Entry 9E90 (electron microscopy, 3.45 A resolution); this record covers chains B and A of the 3 polymer chains in the assembly.

[Chain B]
Name: Retron Ec83 putative HNH endonuclease
Organism: Escherichia coli
UniProt: P0DV93 (HNH83_ECOLX); residues 4-260 here correspond to UniProt positions 2-258 (UniProt number = residue number - 2)
Chain sequence (260 residues; row label = number of the first residue in the row):
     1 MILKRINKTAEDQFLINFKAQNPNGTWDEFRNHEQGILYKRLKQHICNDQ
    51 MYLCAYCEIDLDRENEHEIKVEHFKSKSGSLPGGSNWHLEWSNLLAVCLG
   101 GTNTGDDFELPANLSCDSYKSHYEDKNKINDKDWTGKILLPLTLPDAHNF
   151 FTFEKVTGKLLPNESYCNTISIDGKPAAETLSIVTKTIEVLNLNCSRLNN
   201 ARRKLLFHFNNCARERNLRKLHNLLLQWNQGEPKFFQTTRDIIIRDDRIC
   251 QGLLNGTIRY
Not modelled in the structure: 1-2
Differences from the reference sequence: initiating methionine (1); expression tag (2-3)
Ion coordination: Zn2+: Cys-57, Cys-98, Cys-116

[Chain A]
Name: Retron Ec83 probable ATPase
Organism: Escherichia coli
UniProt: Q47527 (ATP83_ECOLX); residue numbers follow UniProt; this construct covers 1-542
Chain sequence (542 residues; each row starts with the number of its first residue):
     1 MEQNLPSRITKLIKKSESGDFASSYQLYKVFGSKEYGVEPDEKMSDYFKE
    51 LSAKQLEGGQLRVADIHLENYKGFESLIMDFSMKKNSTILVGNNGCGKST
   101 ILDAIQKGLTHLSSRLSTRSHNGDGIEKHELRKGQNYASIAINYDYMGIR
   151 FPMIIATTEPGYEDRAKSNYSGINELGSIFKTAHSINPNVSFPLIAMYTV
   201 ERANDVSTRDIENSEEIKEAQIWDKFKAYNKSLTGKADFKLFFRWFKELI
   251 EIENSDNADITALRAEIRAKEKDLDNPLLKALLAENKNSETTKKLLEDHQ
   301 NSLKVLKEKLNSYYSVNSKTLHTVEDAMYSFLPGFSNLKLQRAPLDLIVD
   351 KNNVSLSVLQLSQGEKTILALIADIARRLTLLNPNSVNPLDGTGIVLIDE
   401 IDLHLHPSWQQNIIPRLEKTFKNIQFIVTTHSPQVCHTIDSQNIWLLKNG
   451 QKFKAPKGVRGAISSWVLENLFEVAQRPPEDKYTKLLQEYKNLVFSEKYA
   501 SEDARKLGATLSQHFGPDDETLVELKLEIEKRIWEDDFEKDQ
Not modelled in the structure: 51-55, 262-315
Small-molecule neighbours:
  - ATP (adenosine-5'-triphosphate), molecule 1: Lys-72, Gly-73, Asn-93, Asn-94, Gly-95, Cys-96, Gly-97, Lys-98, Ser-99, Thr-100, His-129, Leu-131, Arg-132, Lys-133, Asp-399, Glu-400, His-431
  - ATP, molecule 2: Lys-351, Val-354, Leu-356, Gln-360, Leu-361, Ser-362, Gln-363
UniProt features mapped onto this chain:
  - motif: Gly-92 to Ser-99 (ATP-binding)

[How chain B and chain A interact]
Contacting residue pairs (26; chain B residue first):
  Ile-59(B) / Pro-517(A)  hydrophobic
  Ile-59(B) / Asp-518(A)
  Asp-62(B) / Ala-509(A)
  Asn-65(B) / Gln-513(A)  hydrogen bond
  Glu-68(B) / Ser-512(A)
  Glu-68(B) / Gln-513(A)
  Arg-197(B) / Pro-517(A)
  Arg-197(B) / Asp-518(A)  salt bridge
  Leu-198(B) / Asp-518(A)
  Asn-200(B) / Glu-520(A)
  Ala-201(B) / Asp-518(A)
  Lys-204(B) / Glu-520(A)
  Lys-204(B) / Glu-524(A)  salt bridge
  His-208(B) / Glu-528(A)
  His-208(B) / Lys-531(A)  hydrogen bond
  Cys-212(B) / Lys-531(A)  hydrogen bond
  Asn-223(B) / Trp-534(A)
  Gln-227(B) / Glu-530(A)
  Gln-227(B) / Lys-531(A)
  Gln-230(B) / Trp-534(A)
  Phe-235(B) / Lys-526(A)
  Phe-235(B) / Leu-527(A)  hydrophobic
  Phe-235(B) / Glu-530(A)
  Phe-236(B) / Asp-518(A)
  Arg-240(B) / Leu-527(A)
  Arg-240(B) / Glu-530(A)  salt bridge
Also at the interface, not in a pair above, chain B (23 interface residues in all): Asp-60, Leu-205, Phe-207, Lys-220, Leu-224, Lys-234
Also at the interface, not in a pair above, chain A (15 interface residues in all): Val-523, Glu-535

[Overview]
23 residues of chain B face 15 of chain A across their interface; the contacts include 3 hydrogen bonds and 3
salt bridges. Polar contacts include Arg-197(B)/Asp-518(A), Lys-204(B)/Glu-524(A) and Arg-240(B)/Glu-530(A).
Bound to chain A: ATP. The Zn2+ site is built by Cys-57(B), Cys-98(B) and Cys-116(B).
Chain B is Retron Ec83 putative HNH endonuclease and chain A is Retron Ec83 probable ATPase, both from
Escherichia coli; the structure, Ec83 Retron PtuA/PtuB (2-1) complex bound to ATP, was determined by electron
microscopy, deposited together with 9E91 and 9O4A.
